Entry 8SEF (X-ray diffraction, 2.47 A resolution); this record covers chains H and L.

# Chain H
Name: Cy137C02 Fab heavy chain
From: Macaca fascicularis
Notes: antibody fragment or engineered binder
Amino-acid sequence (223 residues; each row starts with the number of its first residue; a row labelled like 82A-82C holds insertion residues (82A, then the next letters in order)):
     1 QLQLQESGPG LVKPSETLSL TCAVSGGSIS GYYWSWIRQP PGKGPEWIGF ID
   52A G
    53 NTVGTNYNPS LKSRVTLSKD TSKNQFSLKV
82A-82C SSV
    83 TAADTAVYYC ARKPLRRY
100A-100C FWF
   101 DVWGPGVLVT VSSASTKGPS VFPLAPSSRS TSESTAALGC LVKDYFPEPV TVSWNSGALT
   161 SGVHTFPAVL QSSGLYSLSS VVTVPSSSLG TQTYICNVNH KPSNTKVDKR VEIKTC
Disulfides: Cys22-Cys92, Cys140-Cys196

# Chain L
Name: Cy137C02 Fab light chain
From: Macaca fascicularis
Notes: antibody fragment or engineered binder
Amino-acid sequence (215 residues; numbered 1 to 210 plus 6 insertion-coded residues; 1 number in that range is skipped by the numbering (no residue carries it; nothing is unmodelled there); the number before each row is that of its first residue; a row labelled like 27A-27C holds insertion residues (27A, then the next letters in order)):
     1 QSVLTQPPS
    11 VSGDPGQRVT ISCTGSS
27A-27C SNI
    28 GAGYYVYWYQ QFPGTAPKLL IYQDNKRPSG VSDRFSGSKS GTSASLTITG LQPGDEADYY
    88 CSAWDSSL
95A-95B SA
    96 VMFGRGTRLT V
  106A L
   107 GQPKAAPSVT LFPPSSEELQ ANKATLVCLI SDFYPGAVEV AWKADGSAVN AGVETTKPSK
   167 QSNNKYAASS YLSLTSDQWK SHKSYSCQVT HEGSTVEKTV APAE
Disulfides: Cys23-Cys88, Cys134-Cys193

# Chain H / chain L interface
Residue-residue contacts (65):
  Gln39(H) with Gln38(L), hydrogen bond; Tyr87(L), hydrogen bond
  Lys43(H) with Tyr87(L); Arg100(L)
  Gly44(H) with Tyr87(L)
  Pro45(H) with Tyr87(L); Phe98(L)
  Trp47(H) with Ala95B(L), hydrophobic; Val96(L); Phe98(L)
  Pro61(H) with Leu95(L); Ala95B(L)
  Tyr91(H) with Gln38(L); Thr42(L); Ala43(L), hydrophobic
  Tyr100(H) with Tyr32(L); Tyr34(L)
  Phe100A(H) with Trp91(L), hydrophobic; Val96(L), hydrophobic
  Trp100B(H) with Tyr34(L), hydrophobic; Tyr36(L); Gln50(L)
  Phe100C(H) with Tyr36(L), hydrogen bond (backbone-side chain); Leu46(L); Phe98(L), hydrophobic
  Trp103(H) with Tyr36(L), hydrophobic; Ala43(L), hydrophobic; Pro44(L), hydrogen bond (side chain-backbone)
  Gly104(H) with Ala43(L)
  Ser120(H) with Lys129(L)
  Phe122(H) with Glu123(L); Glu124(L); Lys129(L)
  Pro123(H) with Ser121(L)
  Leu124(H) with Phe118(L), hydrophobic
  Ala125(H) with Phe118(L)
  Arg129(H) with Lys204(L)
  Ser130(H) with Val115(L); Thr116(L), hydrogen bond
  Ala137(H) with Phe118(L)
  Leu141(H) with Glu124(L); Thr131(L); Tyr177(L), hydrophobic
  Lys143(H) with Lys129(L); Thr131(L)
  Asp144(H) with Lys129(L), salt bridge
  His164(H) with Gln167(L); Ala173(L)
  Phe166(H) with Leu135(L), hydrophobic; Ile136(L); Ala173(L), hydrophobic; Ala174(L)
  Pro167(H) with Ser165(L); Ser175(L)
  Ala168(H) with Thr162(L)
  Val169(H) with Glu160(L); Thr162(L); Tyr177(L), hydrophobic
  Leu170(H) with Glu160(L)
  Gln171(H) with Glu160(L)
  Ser172(H) with Glu160(L), hydrogen bond (backbone-side chain)
  Leu178(H) with Tyr177(L)
  Ser179(H) with Val133(L); Leu135(L); Tyr177(L), hydrogen bond
Other interface residues (no listed pair), chain H (43 interface residues in all): Ile37, Glu46, Phe50, Tyr59, Asp101, Ser127, Gly139, Ser177, Val181
Other interface residues (no listed pair), chain L (41 interface residues in all): Tyr49, Ser95A, Ser137, Thr161, Ser179

# Summary
The interface between chain H and chain L involves 43 residues on one side and 41 on the other; the contacts
include 7 hydrogen bonds and 1 salt bridge. Polar pairs include Asp144(H)-Lys129(L), Gln39(H)-Gln38(L) and
Gln39(H)-Tyr87(L).
Chain H is Cy137C02 Fab heavy chain and chain L is Cy137C02 Fab light chain, both from Macaca fascicularis;
the structure, Crystal structure of Cy137C02, a monoclonal antibody isolated from macaques immunized with an
Epstein-Barr virus glycoprotein ..., was determined by X-ray diffraction together with 8SGA, 8SGG, 8SGN, 8SIC
and 8SM0 from the same study.
